8C88 - chains L and M of the 3 polymer chains in the assembly; structure by X-ray diffraction, 2.75 A resolution.

== Chain L ==
Name: Reaction center protein L chain
From: Cereibacter sphaeroides 2.4.1
Reference sequence: P0C0Y8 (RCEL_CERSP); residues 1-281 here correspond to UniProt positions 2-282 (UniProt number = residue number + 1)
Sequence (281 residues; numbered 1 to 281; the number before each row is that of its first residue):
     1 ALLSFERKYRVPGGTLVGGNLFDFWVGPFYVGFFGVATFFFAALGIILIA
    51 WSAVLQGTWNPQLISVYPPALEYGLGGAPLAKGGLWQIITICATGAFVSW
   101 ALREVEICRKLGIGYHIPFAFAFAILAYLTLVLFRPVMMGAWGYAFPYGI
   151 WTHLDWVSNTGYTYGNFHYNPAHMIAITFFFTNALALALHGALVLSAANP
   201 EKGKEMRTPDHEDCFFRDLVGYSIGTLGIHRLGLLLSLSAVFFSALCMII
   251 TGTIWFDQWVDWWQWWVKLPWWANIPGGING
Sequence notes: engineered mutation Thr178 (Ser179 in P0C0Y8), Cys214 (Thr215 in P0C0Y8)
Ion coordination: Fe ion: His190, His230 (shared with His219(M), Glu234(M), His266(M) of chain M)
Residues lining bound ligands:
  - bacteriochlorophyll a (BCL), molecule 1: Ile46, Ile49, Phe97, Tyr128, Leu131, Phe146, Ile150, Trp151, His153, Leu154, Val157
  - bacteriochlorophyll a (BCL), molecule 2: Phe97, Phe121, Ala124, Ile125, Ala127, Tyr128, Leu131, Trp156, Val157, Ser158, Thr160, Gly161, Tyr162, Asn166, Phe167, His168, His173, Ala176, Ile177, Phe180, Phe181, Val241, Ser244, Ala245, Cys247, Met248
  - bacteriochlorophyll a (BCL), molecule 3: Val157, Tyr162, His168, Phe181
  - bacteriochlorophyll a (BCL), molecule 4: His168, Met174, Ile177, Thr178, Phe181, Thr182, Leu185
  - bacteriopheophytin a (BPH), molecule 1: Thr38, Phe41, Ala42, Gly45, Ile49, Ile89, Cys92, Ala93, Ala96, Phe97, Trp100, Glu104, Ile117, Ala120, Phe121, Phe123, Ala124, Tyr128, Phe146, Tyr148, Gly149, Ile150, His153, Leu238, Val241
  - bacteriopheophytin a (BPH), molecule 2: Phe181, Ala184, Leu185, Ala188, Leu189, Phe216, Leu219, Val220
  - ubiquinone-10 (U10): Val26, Phe29, Tyr30, Val31, Gly35, Val36, Thr38, Phe39, Trp100, Arg103

== Chain M ==
Name: Reaction center protein M chain
From: Cereibacter sphaeroides 2.4.1
Reference sequence: P0C0Y9 (RCEM_CERSP); residues 1-303 here correspond to UniProt positions 2-304 (UniProt number = residue number + 1)
Sequence (303 residues; each row starts with the number of its first residue):
     1 AEYQNIFTQVQVRGPADLCMTEDVNLANRSGVGPFSTLLGWFGNAQLGPI
    51 YLGSLGVLSLFSGLMWFFTIGIWFWYQAGWNPAVFLRDLFFFSLEPPAPE
   101 YGLSFAAPLKEGGLWLIASFFMFVAVWSWWGRTYLRAQALGMGKHTAWAF
   151 LSAIWLWMVLGFIRPILMGSWSEAVPYGIFSHLDWTNNFSLVHGNLFYNP
   201 FHGLSIAFLYGSALLFAMHGATILAVSRFGGERELEQIADRGTAAERAAL
   251 FWRWTMGFNATMEGIHRWAIWMAVLVTLTGGIGILLSGTVVDNWYVWGQN
   301 HGM
Sequence notes: engineered mutation Thr8 (Ser9 in P0C0Y9), Cys19 (Gly20 in P0C0Y9)
Swiss-Prot annotation at these positions:
  - binding site ((7R,8Z)-bacteriochlorophyll b): His182, His202
  - binding site (Fe cation): His219, Glu234, His266
  - binding site (a ubiquinone): Trp252
Ion coordination: Fe ion: His219, Glu234, His266 (shared with His190(L), His230(L) of chain L)
Residues lining bound ligands:
  - bacteriochlorophyll a (BCL), molecule 1: Trp66, Phe67, Leu89, Met122, Trp157, Leu160, Val175, Ile179, His182, Leu183, Trp185, Thr186
  - bacteriochlorophyll a (BCL), molecule 2: Trp66, Met122, Val126, Phe150, Ala153, Ile154, Leu156, Trp157, Leu160, Trp185, Thr186, Asn187, Phe189, Ser190, Asn195, Leu196, Phe197, His202, Ser205, Ile206, Leu209, Tyr210, Val276, Thr277, Gly280, Gly281, Gly283, Ile284
  - bacteriochlorophyll a (BCL), molecule 3: Thr186, Phe197, Tyr210
  - bacteriochlorophyll a (BCL), molecule 4: Phe197, Gly203, Ile206, Ala207, Tyr210, Gly211, Leu214
  - bacteriopheophytin a (BPH), molecule 1: Ser59, Leu60, Gly63, Leu64, Trp66, Phe67, Ala125, Val126, Trp129, Thr133, Thr146, Ala149, Phe150, Ser152, Ala153, Ala273, Val274, Thr277
  - bacteriopheophytin a (BPH), molecule 2: Tyr210, Ala213, Leu214, Ala217, Met218, Trp252, Thr255, Met256
  - 18:1 lpa (NKP; (2R)-2-hydroxy-3-(phosphonooxy)propyl (9E)-octadec-9-enoate), molecule 1: Gly143, Lys144, His145, Trp148, Ala149, Leu151, Ser152, Trp155, Ile270, Trp271, Val274, Leu278, Ile282
  - 18:1 lpa (NKP), molecule 2: His145, Arg267, Trp271
  - speroidenone (SPN): Trp66, Phe67, Phe68, Ile70, Gly71, Ile72, Phe74, Trp75, Phe85, Leu89, Trp115, Leu116, Ser119, Phe120, Met122, Phe123, Trp157, Met158, Leu160, Gly161, Phe162, Trp171, Val175, Pro176, Tyr177, Gly178, Ile179, His182
  - ubiquinone-10 (U10): Leu214, Leu215, Met218, His219, Thr222, Ile223, Ala245, Ala248, Ala249, Trp252, Met256, Phe258, Asn259, Ala260, Thr261, Met262, Ile265, Trp268, Met272

== How chain L and chain M interact ==
Cross-chain cystine bridges: Cys214(L)-Cys19(M)
Contacting residue pairs (204; chain L residue first):
  Ala1(L) with Arg253(M), hydrogen bond (backbone-side chain)
  Leu2(L) with Arg253(M)
  Leu3(L) with Arg253(M); Asn259(M)
  Phe5(L) with Arg241(M); Glu246(M); Leu250(M), hydrophobic
  Glu6(L) with Leu250(M); Arg253(M), salt bridge; Trp254(M), hydrogen bond
  Lys8(L) with Glu246(M), salt bridge
  Tyr9(L) with Thr243(M), hydrogen bond; Glu246(M), hydrogen bond; Arg247(M); Leu250(M), hydrophobic; Trp254(M)
  Arg10(L) with Trp254(M)
  Trp25(L) with Trp254(M)
  Pro28(L) with Arg253(M); Trp254(M); Gly257(M)
  Phe29(L) with Trp254(M); Thr255(M); Met256(M); Gly257(M)
  Tyr30(L) with Trp254(M), hydrogen bond (backbone-backbone)
  Gln62(L) with Met303(M)
  Leu63(L) with Met303(M), hydrophobic
  Trp100(L) with Thr255(M)
  Arg103(L) with Trp254(M), hydrogen bond (side chain-backbone); Thr255(M), hydrogen bond (side chain-backbone)
  Glu104(L) with Phe251(M); Thr255(M)
  Ile107(L) with Phe251(M), hydrophobic; Trp254(M), hydrophobic; Thr255(M)
  Cys108(L) with Phe251(M), hydrophobic
  Lys110(L) with Trp254(M)
  Leu111(L) with Arg247(M), hydrogen bond (backbone-side chain); Phe251(M); Trp254(M), hydrophobic
  Gly112(L) with Arg228(M), hydrogen bond (backbone-side chain); Phe229(M)
  Ile113(L) with Ala225(M); Arg228(M), hydrogen bond (backbone-side chain); Phe229(M), hydrophobic; Arg247(M)
  Gly114(L) with Ala225(M), hydrogen bond (backbone-backbone); Arg228(M)
  His116(L) with Gln4(M), hydrogen bond (side chain-backbone); Ala221(M); Leu224(M); Ala225(M)
  Ile117(L) with Ala221(M); Thr222(M); Phe251(M), hydrophobic; Trp252(M), hydrophobic
  Trp151(L) with Tyr198(M), hydrophobic; Met303(M)
  Leu154(L) with Phe197(M)
  Asp155(L) with Tyr198(M), hydrogen bond
  Ser158(L) with Phe197(M)
  Tyr162(L) with Asn187(M), hydrogen bond; Leu191(M)
  Asn166(L) with Leu183(M); Asn187(M)
  His168(L) with Leu183(M), hydrogen bond (side chain-backbone); Thr186(M)
  Tyr169(L) with Phe180(M); Asp184(M), hydrogen bond
  Phe180(L) with Ala213(M), hydrophobic
  Asn183(L) with Ser212(M), hydrogen bond (side chain-backbone); Ala213(M); Phe216(M)
  Ala184(L) with Ala273(M)
  Ala186(L) with Phe216(M), hydrophobic
  Leu187(L) with Ser212(M); Phe216(M), hydrophobic; Ala269(M); Ala273(M), hydrophobic
  Ala188(L) with Ala273(M), hydrophobic
  His190(L) with His219(M); Glu234(M), salt bridge; His266(M), hydrogen bond
  Gly191(L) with His266(M)
  Ala192(L) with His145(M); Thr146(M); Ile270(M), hydrophobic
  Leu193(L) with Met142(M), hydrophobic
  Val194(L) with Leu235(M); His266(M)
  Leu195(L) with His145(M); His266(M); Arg267(M)
  Ser196(L) with Met142(M); Gly143(M), hydrogen bond (backbone-backbone); His145(M), hydrogen bond (backbone-side chain)
  Ala197(L) with Leu235(M), hydrophobic
  Ala198(L) with Leu235(M)
  Asn199(L) with Gly143(M); His145(M); Glu263(M), hydrogen bond; Arg267(M)
  Pro200(L) with Gly141(M); Met142(M); Gly143(M)
  Glu201(L) with Gln138(M); Gly141(M), hydrogen bond (backbone-backbone); Met142(M), hydrogen bond (backbone-backbone); Lys144(M), salt bridge
  Lys204(L) with Gly141(M)
  Met206(L) with Leu235(M)
  Arg207(L) with Glu22(M), salt bridge; Leu140(M), hydrogen bond (side chain-backbone); Gly141(M); Met142(M); Leu235(M)
  Thr208(L) with Leu235(M)
  Pro209(L) with Leu235(M)
  His211(L) with Glu22(M), salt bridge; Met142(M)
  Glu212(L) with Met142(M); Leu235(M)
  Asp213(L) with Asn44(M), hydrogen bond
  Cys214(L) with Cys19(M), disulfide; Arg29(M), hydrogen bond; Leu140(M), hydrophobic
  Phe215(L) with Thr133(M); Ala137(M); Leu140(M), hydrophobic; Met142(M), hydrophobic; Thr146(M)
  Arg217(L) with Gln46(M); Gly48(M); Pro49(M); Ile50(M)
  Asp218(L) with Val24(M); Arg29(M), salt bridge; Ile50(M); Tyr51(M), hydrogen bond (backbone-backbone); Arg132(M), hydrogen bond (backbone-side chain); Arg136(M)
  Leu219(L) with Trp129(M); Arg132(M), hydrogen bond (backbone-side chain); Thr133(M)
  Val220(L) with Ile50(M)
  Gly221(L) with Leu47(M); Gly48(M), hydrogen bond (backbone-backbone); Ile50(M)
  Tyr222(L) with Leu39(M), hydrophobic; Asn44(M), hydrogen bond (side chain-backbone); Gln46(M); Leu47(M), hydrophobic
  Ser223(L) with Asn44(M), hydrogen bond (backbone-side chain)
  Ile224(L) with Gly43(M); Asn44(M), hydrogen bond (backbone-backbone)
  Gly225(L) with Asn44(M)
  Thr226(L) with Glu232(M)
  Leu227(L) with Asn5(M); Leu224(M), hydrophobic; Glu232(M)
  Gly228(L) with Phe42(M)
  Ile229(L) with Phe216(M)
  His230(L) with His219(M), hydrogen bond; Gly220(M); Ile223(M); Glu234(M), salt bridge
  Arg231(L) with Tyr3(M); Asn5(M), hydrogen bond; Ile6(M), hydrogen bond (side chain-backbone); Phe7(M); Thr8(M), hydrogen bond; Phe42(M), hydrogen bond (side chain-backbone); Leu224(M)
  Leu232(L) with Phe42(M)
  Gly233(L) with Phe216(M)
  Leu234(L) with Ala217(M); Ala221(M)
  Ser237(L) with Ala213(M); Phe216(M); Ala217(M)
  Trp263(L) with Phe180(M), hydrophobic
  Trp266(L) with Leu86(M), hydrogen bond (side chain-backbone); Arg87(M), hydrogen bond (side chain-backbone)
  Val267(L) with Arg87(M); Phe91(M), hydrophobic
  Trp272(L) with Ala83(M); Leu86(M), hydrophobic; Arg87(M), hydrogen bond (backbone-side chain)
  Ile275(L) with Asn81(M); Ala83(M), hydrophobic; Val84(M), hydrophobic; Arg87(M), hydrogen bond (backbone-side chain)
  Gly277(L) with Arg87(M), hydrogen bond (backbone-side chain)
  Gly278(L) with Gln77(M); Val84(M); Arg87(M); Asp88(M)
  Ile279(L) with Asp88(M), hydrogen bond (backbone-side chain); Phe91(M)
  Asn280(L) with Arg87(M); Asp88(M), hydrogen bond (backbone-side chain); Phe91(M)
  Gly281(L) with Arg87(M)
Also at the interface, not in a pair above, chain L (100 interface residues in all): Tyr115, Ala120, Val157, Met174, Phe181, Leu189, Leu235, Ala273, Pro276
Also at the interface, not in a pair above, chain M (98 interface residues in all): Glu2, Asp23, Trp41, Phe92, Ala149, Asn195, Leu209, Tyr210, Val226, Ile238, Ala239, Ala249, Met272

== In short ==
100 residues of chain L face 98 of chain M across their interface; the contacts include 1 disulfide bond, 45
hydrogen bonds and 8 salt bridges. Polar contacts include Glu6(L)-Arg253(M), Lys8(L)-Glu246(M) and
His190(L)-Glu234(M).
Chain L is Reaction center protein L chain and chain M is Reaction center protein M chain, both from
Cereibacter sphaeroides 2.4.1; the structure, Double mutant G(M19)C/T(L214)C structure of Photosynthetic
Reaction Center From Cereibacter sphaeroides strain RV, was determined by X-ray diffraction, deposited
together with 8C5X, 8C6K, 8C7C and 8C87.
